PDB entry 7DAE | X-ray diffraction, 2.39 A resolution | chains D and E of the 6 polymer chains in the assembly

[Chain D]
Molecule: Tubulin beta chain
Organism: Sus scrofa
UniProtKB: A0A287AGU7 (A0A287AGU7_PIG); the author numbering skips numbers that UniProt does not, so the offset changes along the chain: 1-358 = UniProt 1-358; 367-453 = UniProt 359-445
Amino-acid sequence (445 residues; numbered 1 to 453; 8 numbers in that range are skipped by the numbering (no residue carries them; nothing is unmodelled there); the number before each row is that of its first residue):
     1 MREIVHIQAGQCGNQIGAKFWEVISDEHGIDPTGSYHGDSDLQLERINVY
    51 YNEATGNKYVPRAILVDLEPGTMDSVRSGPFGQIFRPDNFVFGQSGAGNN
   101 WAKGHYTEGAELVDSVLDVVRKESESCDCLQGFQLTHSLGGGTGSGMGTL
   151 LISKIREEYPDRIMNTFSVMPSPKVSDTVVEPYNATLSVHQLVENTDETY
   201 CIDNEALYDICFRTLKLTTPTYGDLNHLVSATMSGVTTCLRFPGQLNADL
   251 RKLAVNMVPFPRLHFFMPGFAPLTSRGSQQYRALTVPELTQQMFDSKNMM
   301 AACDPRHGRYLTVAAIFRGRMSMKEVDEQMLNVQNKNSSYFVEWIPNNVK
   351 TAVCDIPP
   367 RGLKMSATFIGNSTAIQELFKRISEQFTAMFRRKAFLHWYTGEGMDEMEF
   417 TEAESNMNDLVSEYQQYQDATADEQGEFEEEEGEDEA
Unresolved in the structure: 1, 440-453
Ligand contacts:
  - epothilone b (EPB; 7,11-dihydroxy-8,8,10,12,16-pentamethyl-3-[1-methyl-2-(2-methyl-thiazol-4-yl)vinyl]-4,17-dioxabicyclo[14.1.0]heptadecane-5,9-dione): Leu215, Leu217, Asp224, His227, Leu228, Ala231, Phe270, Pro272, Leu273, Thr274, Ser275, Arg276, Gln279, Arg282, Ala283, Leu284, Leu369
  - GDP (guanosine-5'-diphosphate): Ala9, Gly10, Gln11, Cys12, Gln15, Ile16, Asp67, Asn99, Ser138, Gly140, Gly141, Gly142, Thr143, Gly144, Val169, Pro171, Val175, Ser176, Glu181, Asn204, Leu207, Tyr222, Leu225, Asn226

[Chain E]
Molecule: Stathmin-4
Organism: Mus musculus
UniProtKB: P63042 (STMN4_MOUSE); residues 5-145 here correspond to UniProt positions 49-189 (UniProt number = residue number + 44)
Amino-acid sequence (143 residues; row label = number of the first residue in the row):
     3 MADMEVIELNKCTSGQSFEVILKPPSFDGVPEFNASLPRRRDPSLEEIQK
    53 KLEAAEERRKYQEAELLKHLAEKREHEREVIQKAIEENNNFIKMAKEKLA
   103 QKMESNKENREAHLAAMLERLQEKDKHAEEVRKNKELKEEASR
Unresolved in the structure: 3-5, 29-43, 145
Differences from the reference sequence: initiating methionine (3); expression tag (4)

[How chain D and chain E interact]
Contacting residue pairs (24; chain D residue first):
  Tyr106(D) - His129(E)  hydrogen bond
  Tyr106(D) - Ala130(E)  hydrophobic
  Tyr106(D) - Val133(E)  hydrophobic
  Tyr106(D) - Arg134(E)  hydrogen bond (backbone-side chain)
  Ala110(D) - Arg134(E)
  Ser153(D) - Leu123(E)
  Ser153(D) - Lys126(E)
  Lys154(D) - Asp127(E)
  Arg156(D) - Leu123(E)
  Glu157(D) - Leu120(E)
  Glu157(D) - Leu123(E)
  Glu157(D) - Gln124(E)
  Pro160(D) - Leu116(E)  hydrophobic
  Pro160(D) - Met119(E)
  Gln191(D) - Lys126(E)  hydrogen bond
  Asn195(D) - Leu123(E)
  Thr407(D) - Lys140(E)  hydrogen bond (backbone-side chain)
  Gly408(D) - Lys137(E)
  Glu409(D) - Val133(E)
  Glu409(D) - Lys137(E)  salt bridge
  Gly410(D) - Val133(E)
  Gly410(D) - Asn136(E)
  Glu415(D) - His129(E)  salt bridge
  Glu415(D) - Val133(E)
Also at the interface, not in a pair above, chain D (17 interface residues in all): Thr107, Asp161, Met411
Also at the interface, not in a pair above, chain E (15 interface residues in all): Arg112

[Summary]
Chain D and chain E form an interface of 17 and 15 residues respectively; the contacts include 4 hydrogen
bonds and 2 salt bridges. Polar pairs include Glu409(D)-Lys137(E), Glu415(D)-His129(E) and
Tyr106(D)-His129(E). Bound to chain D: GDP and epothilone b.
Chain D is Tubulin beta chain (Sus scrofa) and chain E is Stathmin-4 (Mus musculus); the structure, EPB in
complex with tubulin, was determined by X-ray diffraction, deposited together with 7DAD and 7DAF.
